PDB entry 7RTI | X-ray diffraction, 2.05 A resolution | chains C and D of the 4 polymer chains in the assembly

# Chain C
Name: Recombining binding protein suppressor of hairless
Source organism: Mus musculus
Reference sequence: P31266 (SUH_MOUSE); numbering as in UniProt (aligned over 53-474)
Amino-acid sequence (423 residues; numbered 52 to 474; the number before each row is that of its first residue):
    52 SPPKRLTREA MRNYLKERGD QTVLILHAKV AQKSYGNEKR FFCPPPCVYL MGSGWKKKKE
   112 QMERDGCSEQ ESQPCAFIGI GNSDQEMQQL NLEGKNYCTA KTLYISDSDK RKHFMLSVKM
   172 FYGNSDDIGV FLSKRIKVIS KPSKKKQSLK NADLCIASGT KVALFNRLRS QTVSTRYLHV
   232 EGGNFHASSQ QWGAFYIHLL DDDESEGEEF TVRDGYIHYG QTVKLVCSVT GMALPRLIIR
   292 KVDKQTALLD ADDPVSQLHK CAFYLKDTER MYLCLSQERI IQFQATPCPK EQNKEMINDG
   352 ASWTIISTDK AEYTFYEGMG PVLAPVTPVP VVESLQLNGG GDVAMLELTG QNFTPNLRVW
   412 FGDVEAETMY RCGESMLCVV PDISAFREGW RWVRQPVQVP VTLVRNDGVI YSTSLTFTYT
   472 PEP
Disordered / not traced: 390-392
Sequence notes: expression tag (52)
What the authors report for this chain:
  - mutagenesis - F261A, F261A/A284V, A284V: decreased signaling in response to Notch target genes Lgmn, Hes1 and Hey1

# Chain D
Name: Lethal(3)malignant brain tumor-like protein 3
Reference sequence: Q96JM7 (LMBL3_HUMAN); residue numbers follow UniProt; this construct covers 56-61, 63-69
Amino-acid sequence (13 residues; row label = number of the first residue in the row; note: 1 number in that range is skipped by the numbering (no residue carries it; nothing is unmodelled there)):
    56 KKATAT
    63 TWMVPTA
What the authors report for this chain:
  - mutagenesis - M65A: unchanged binding to Recombining binding protein suppressor of hairless (chain C)
  - mutagenesis - K56A, T61A (2fold), A69R: decreased binding to Recombining binding protein suppressor of hairless (chain C)
  - disease-associated variants - V66E: abolished binding to Recombining binding protein suppressor of hairless (chain C) (proposed by the authors, not directly observed)
  - mutagenesis - A58R: increased binding to Recombining binding protein suppressor of hairless (chain C)
  - mutagenesis - T63A, W64A, V66A, P67A: decreased binding to RBPJ
  - mutagenesis - T63A/W64A/M65A/V66A/P67A: abolished binding to RBPJ
  - disease-associated variants - A60T: decreased binding to RBPJ (proposed by the authors, not directly observed)

# Interface between chain C and chain D
Residue-residue contacts - 42 pairs, chain C then chain D:
  Gly-234(C) / Trp-64(D)
  Asn-235(C) / Trp-64(D)  hydrogen bond
  Phe-236(C) / Trp-64(D)  hydrophobic
  Glu-257(C) / Thr-63(D)
  Glu-259(C) / Ala-58(D)
  Glu-259(C) / Thr-59(D)  hydrogen bond (backbone-side chain)
  Glu-259(C) / Ala-60(D)  hydrogen bond (backbone-backbone)
  Glu-259(C) / Thr-61(D)
  Glu-259(C) / Thr-63(D)  hydrogen bond (side chain-backbone)
  Glu-260(C) / Lys-57(D)
  Glu-260(C) / Ala-58(D)
  Phe-261(C) / Lys-57(D)
  Phe-261(C) / Ala-58(D)  hydrogen bond (backbone-backbone)
  Thr-262(C) / Lys-56(D)
  Thr-262(C) / Lys-57(D)
  Val-263(C) / Lys-56(D)  hydrogen bond (backbone-backbone)
  Val-263(C) / Ala-58(D)  hydrophobic
  Lys-275(C) / Thr-63(D)
  Val-277(C) / Ala-60(D)  hydrophobic
  Gly-282(C) / Ala-60(D)
  Gly-282(C) / Thr-61(D)
  Met-283(C) / Thr-61(D)
  Met-283(C) / Trp-64(D)  hydrophobic
  Ala-284(C) / Ala-60(D)  hydrophobic
  Ala-284(C) / Thr-61(D)  hydrogen bond (backbone-backbone)
  Ala-284(C) / Thr-63(D)
  Ala-284(C) / Trp-64(D)  hydrogen bond (backbone-backbone)
  Leu-285(C) / Trp-64(D)  hydrophobic
  Leu-285(C) / Val-66(D)  hydrophobic
  Pro-286(C) / Thr-63(D)
  Pro-286(C) / Trp-64(D)
  Pro-286(C) / Val-66(D)
  Met-322(C) / Thr-68(D)
  Ile-331(C) / Trp-64(D)
  Ile-331(C) / Pro-67(D)
  Ile-332(C) / Val-66(D)
  Ile-332(C) / Pro-67(D)
  Gln-333(C) / Val-66(D)  hydrogen bond (side chain-backbone)
  Gln-333(C) / Pro-67(D)  hydrogen bond (backbone-backbone)
  Gln-333(C) / Thr-68(D)
  Gln-333(C) / Ala-69(D)
  Phe-334(C) / Ala-69(D)  hydrophobic
Interface residues without a listed pair, chain C (25 interface residues in all): Gly-258, Leu-316, Leu-324, Arg-330
The authors on this interface:
  - residue pairs: Thr-262(C)/Lys-57(D)
  - hot spots on chain C (mutagenesis) - F261A, A284V: abolished binding to Lethal(3)malignant brain tumor-like protein 3 (chain D)
  - hot spots on chain C (mutagenesis) - E260A (Kd 3.73 uM), V263A (Kd 3.03 uM), K275M (Kd 4.15 uM), Q333A (Kd 1.31 uM): decreased binding to Lethal(3)malignant brain tumor-like protein 3 (chain D)
  - hot spots on chain D (mutagenesis) - A60R: decreased binding to Recombining binding protein suppressor of hairless (chain C)
  - hot spots on chain D (mutagenesis) - T63A, W64A, V66A, P67A: abolished binding to Recombining binding protein suppressor of hairless (chain C)

# Summary
The interface between chain C and chain D involves 25 residues on one side and 12 on the other; the contacts
include 10 hydrogen bonds. Polar pairs include Asn-235(C)/Trp-64(D), Glu-259(C)/Thr-59(D) and
Glu-259(C)/Thr-63(D). The paper describes a contact between Thr-262(C) and Lys-57(D). The paper reports that
V66E, T63A and W64A of chain D, among others, abolish binding to Recombining binding protein suppressor of
hairless (chain C); T63A, W64A and V66A of chain D, among others, reduce binding to RBPJ; 20 substitutions
were tested in all.
Here chain C is Recombining binding protein suppressor of hairless (Mus musculus) and chain D is
Lethal(3)malignant brain tumor-like protein 3. Entry 7RTI (X-ray structure of RBPJ-L3MBTL3(dT62)-DNA complex)
was determined by X-ray diffraction (same publication as 7RTE).
